Entry 7MKB (X-ray diffraction, 1.90 A resolution); this record covers chains A and C of the 3 polymer chains in the assembly.

Chain A:
Molecule: MHC class I antigen
From: Homo sapiens
UniProt: U5YJM1 (U5YJM1_HUMAN); residues 1-274 here correspond to UniProt positions 25-298 (UniProt number = residue number + 24)
Amino-acid sequence (274 residues; row label = number of the first residue in the row):
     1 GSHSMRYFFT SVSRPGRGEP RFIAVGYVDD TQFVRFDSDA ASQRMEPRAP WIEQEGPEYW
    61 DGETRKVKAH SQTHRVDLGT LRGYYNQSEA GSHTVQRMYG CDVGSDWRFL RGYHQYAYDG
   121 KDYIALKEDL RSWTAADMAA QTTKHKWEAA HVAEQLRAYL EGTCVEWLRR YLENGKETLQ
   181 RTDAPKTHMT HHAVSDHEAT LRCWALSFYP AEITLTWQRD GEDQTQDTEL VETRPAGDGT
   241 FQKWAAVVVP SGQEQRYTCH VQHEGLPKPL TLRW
Disulfide bonds: C101-C164, C203-C259

Chain C:
Molecule: Spike protein S1
Notes: fragment: epitope YLQPRTFLL
UniProt: P0DTC2 (SPIKE_SARS2); residues 1-9 here correspond to UniProt positions 269-277 (UniProt number = residue number + 268)
Amino-acid sequence (9 residues; numbered 1 to 9; the number before each row is that of its first residue):
     1 YLQPRTFLL

Interface between chain A and chain C:
Pairs across the interface (42):
  M5(A) with Y1(C)
  Y7(A) with Y1(C), hydrogen bond (side chain-backbone); L2(C), hydrophobic
  F9(A) with L2(C), hydrophobic
  M45(A) with L2(C), hydrophobic
  E63(A) with Y1(C); L2(C), hydrogen bond (side chain-backbone)
  K66(A) with Y1(C); L2(C), hydrogen bond (side chain-backbone); Q3(C); P4(C)
  V67(A) with L2(C)
  H70(A) with Q3(C); T6(C)
  T73(A) with T6(C), hydrogen bond; F7(C); L8(C)
  V76(A) with L8(C), hydrophobic
  D77(A) with L8(C); L9(C), hydrogen bond (side chain-backbone)
  T80(A) with L9(C)
  L81(A) with L9(C), hydrophobic
  Y84(A) with L9(C), hydrogen bond (side chain-backbone)
  R97(A) with Q3(C)
  Y99(A) with L2(C); Q3(C), hydrogen bond (side chain-backbone)
  H114(A) with Q3(C), hydrogen bond
  Y116(A) with L9(C), hydrophobic
  T143(A) with L9(C), hydrogen bond (side chain-backbone)
  W147(A) with F7(C); L8(C), hydrogen bond (side chain-backbone); L9(C), hydrophobic
  V152(A) with F7(C), hydrophobic
  Q155(A) with R5(C), hydrogen bond; F7(C)
  L156(A) with Q3(C)
  Y159(A) with Y1(C), hydrogen bond (side chain-backbone); L2(C); Q3(C)
  T163(A) with Y1(C)
  W167(A) with Y1(C)
  Y171(A) with Y1(C), hydrogen bond (side chain-backbone)
Interface residues without a listed pair, chain A (32 interface residues in all): Y59, A69, Y123, K146, L160

Summary:
Chain A and chain C form an interface of 32 and 9 residues respectively; the contacts include 13 hydrogen
bonds. Polar pairs include Y7(A)-Y1(C), E63(A)-L2(C) and K66(A)-L2(C).
Chain A is MHC class I antigen (Homo sapiens) and chain C is Spike protein S1; the structure, Human leukocyte
antigen A*0201 in complex with SARS-CoV-2 epitope YLQPRTFLL, was determined by X-ray diffraction.
